PDB entry 7SAX | electron microscopy, 3.00 A resolution | chains A and C of the 7 polymer chains in the assembly

[Chain A]
Molecule: GldM
Source organism: Sphingobacterium wenxiniae
Notes: fragment: C-terminal TEV cleavage site and TwinStrep Tag
Reference sequence: A0A1I6R6I5 (A0A1I6R6I5_9SPHI); residues 1-224 here = UniProt positions 1-224
Amino-acid sequence (263 residues; numbered 1 to 263; the number before each row is that of its first residue):
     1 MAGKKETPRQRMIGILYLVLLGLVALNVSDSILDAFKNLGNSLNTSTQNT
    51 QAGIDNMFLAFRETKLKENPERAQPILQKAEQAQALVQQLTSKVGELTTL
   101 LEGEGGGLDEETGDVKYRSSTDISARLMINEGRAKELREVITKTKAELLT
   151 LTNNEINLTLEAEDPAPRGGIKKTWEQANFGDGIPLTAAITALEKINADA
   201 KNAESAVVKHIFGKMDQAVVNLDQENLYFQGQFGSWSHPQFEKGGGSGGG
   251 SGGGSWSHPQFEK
Disordered / not traced: 1-2, 216-263
Differences from the reference sequence: expression tag (225-263)

[Chain C]
Molecule: GldL
Source organism: Sphingobacterium wenxiniae
Reference sequence: A0A1I6R6J4 (A0A1I6R6J4_9SPHI); residues 1-212 here = UniProt positions 1-212
Amino-acid sequence (212 residues; row label = number of the first residue in the row):
     1 MAKKTKFKFGINTLINWGATVVIIGLMFKILHLKGGEWMIGVGLAVEALL
    51 FFIMGFMQAEQEPDWTRVYPELDEDYNGELPTRSVRAVAQPVATGNTAAL
   101 DKLLQDAKIDENLIGNLGDGLRTFSDKVASISKVADTAVATNQFADKLNA
   151 ASTGAAQLSNAFERAASDLQTFNESAADMQQFKEQVSTFNKNLSSLNAIY
   201 GNMLSAMNTNRS
Disordered / not traced: 1-8, 69-212

[Interface between chain A and chain C]
Residue-residue contacts (19; chain A residue first):
  G3(A) - E60(C)
  G3(A) - E62(C)
  K4(A) - E62(C)  salt bridge
  K5(A) - E62(C)
  Y17(A) - E47(C)  hydrogen bond
  Y17(A) - F51(C)  hydrophobic
  L21(A) - L44(C)  hydrophobic
  L21(A) - E47(C)
  T121(A) - H32(C)
  D122(A) - K29(C)  salt bridge
  D122(A) - H32(C)
  D122(A) - E37(C)
  A125(A) - H32(C)
  R126(A) - H32(C)
  R126(A) - K34(C)
  R126(A) - E37(C)  salt bridge
  N130(A) - L31(C)  hydrogen bond (side chain-backbone)
  N130(A) - H32(C)  hydrogen bond (side chain-backbone)
  D182(A) - H32(C)  salt bridge
Also at the interface, not in a pair above, chain A (15 interface residues in all): E6, L18, V24, S120
Also at the interface, not in a pair above, chain C (13 interface residues in all): L33, I40, Q58

[Overview]
15 residues of chain A face 13 of chain C across their interface, with 3 hydrogen bonds and 4 salt bridges.
Polar contacts include K4(A)-E62(C), D122(A)-K29(C) and R126(A)-E37(C).
Here chain A is GldM and chain C is GldL, both from Sphingobacterium wenxiniae. Entry 7SAX (Structure of
GldLM, the proton-powered motor that drives Type IX protein secretion and gliding motility in ...) was
determined by electron microscopy, deposited together with 7SAT, 7SAU, 7SAZ and 7SB2.
